7K98 - chains B and E of the 6 polymer chains in the assembly; structure by X-ray diffraction, 2.19 A resolution.

Chain B (and E):
Molecule: Phenylalanine--tRNA ligase beta subunit
Source organism: Mycobacterium tuberculosis (strain ATCC 25618 / H37Rv)
Notes: EC 6.1.1.20; chain E of this document is another copy of the same molecule, construct and numbering; everything in this record applies to it too
UniProtKB: P9WFU1 (SYFB_MYCTU); residues 1-831 here = UniProt positions 1-831
Amino-acid sequence (840 residues; each row starts with the number of its first residue; numbers below 1 keep their minus sign (Glu-8 is residue -8)):
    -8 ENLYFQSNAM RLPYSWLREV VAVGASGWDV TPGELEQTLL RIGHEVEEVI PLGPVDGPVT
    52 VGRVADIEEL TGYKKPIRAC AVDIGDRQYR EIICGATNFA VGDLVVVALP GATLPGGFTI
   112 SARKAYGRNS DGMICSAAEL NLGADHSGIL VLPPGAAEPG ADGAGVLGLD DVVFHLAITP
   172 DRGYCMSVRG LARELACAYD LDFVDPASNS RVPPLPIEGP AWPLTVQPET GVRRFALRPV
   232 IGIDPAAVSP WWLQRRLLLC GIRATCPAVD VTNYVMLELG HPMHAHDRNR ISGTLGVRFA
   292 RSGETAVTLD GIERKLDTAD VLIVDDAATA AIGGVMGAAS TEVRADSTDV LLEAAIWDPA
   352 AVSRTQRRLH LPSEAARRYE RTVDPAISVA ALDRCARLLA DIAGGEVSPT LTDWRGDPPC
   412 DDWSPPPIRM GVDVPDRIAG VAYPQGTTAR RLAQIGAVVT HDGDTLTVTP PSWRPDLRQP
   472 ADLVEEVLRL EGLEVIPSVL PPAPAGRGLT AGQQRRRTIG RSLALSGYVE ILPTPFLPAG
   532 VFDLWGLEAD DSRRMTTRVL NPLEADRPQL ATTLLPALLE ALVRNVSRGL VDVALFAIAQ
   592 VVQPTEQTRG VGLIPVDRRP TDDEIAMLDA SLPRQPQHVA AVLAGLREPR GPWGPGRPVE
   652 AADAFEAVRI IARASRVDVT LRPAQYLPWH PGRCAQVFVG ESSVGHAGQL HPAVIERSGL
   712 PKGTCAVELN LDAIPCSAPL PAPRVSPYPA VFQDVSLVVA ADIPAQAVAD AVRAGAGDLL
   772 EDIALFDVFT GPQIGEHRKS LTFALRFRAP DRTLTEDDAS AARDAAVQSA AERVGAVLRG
Unresolved in the structure: -8 to -3 (chain E: -8 to -5)
Sequence notes: expression tag (-8 to 0)
Bound ions: Mg2+ site 1: Glu476 (shared with 1 residue of chain A); Mg2+ site 2: Glu807 (shared with 1 residue of chain F)
Curated features (UniProtKB/Swiss-Prot):
  - binding site (Mg(2+)): Asp467, Asp473, Glu476, Glu477
Reported in the primary citation:
  - binding site for tRNA(Phe): Ser578, Arg579, Pro738, Ala741, Phe743, Asp745, Ser747, Asp778, Phe780, Thr793, Thr804, Leu805, Glu807, Arg830
  - Mg2+ coordination: Glu807

How chain B and chain E interact:
Residue-residue contacts (21):
  Leu491(B) with Ala496(E), hydrophobic
  Ala494(B) with Ala494(E)
  Ala496(B) with Leu491(E), hydrophobic
  Arg512(B) with Arg512(E)
  Ser513(B) with Leu516(E)
  Leu516(B) with Ser513(E); Leu516(E), hydrophobic
  Arg579(B) with Pro738(E), hydrogen bond (side chain-backbone); Arg799(E), hydrogen bond (backbone-side chain)
  Arg641(B) with Phe777(E); Ala795(E)
  Gly642(B) with Leu776(E); Phe777(E)
  Pro643(B) with Leu776(E)
  Pro738(B) with Arg579(E), hydrogen bond (backbone-side chain)
  Leu776(B) with Gly642(E); Pro643(E)
  Phe777(B) with Arg641(E); Gly642(E)
  Ala795(B) with Arg641(E)
  Arg799(B) with Arg579(E), hydrogen bond (side chain-backbone)
Interface residues without a listed pair, chain B (20 interface residues in all): Pro493, Gly580, Phe743, Asp745, Val779
Interface residues without a listed pair, chain E (20 interface residues in all): Pro493, Gly580, Phe743, Asp745, Val779

Summary:
Chain B and chain E each contribute 20 residues to their interface, with 4 hydrogen bonds. Polar pairs include
Arg579(B)-Pro738(E) and Arg579(B)-Arg799(E). UniProt lists 4 Mg2+-binding residues on chain B. From the paper:
a binding site for tRNA(Phe) at Ser578(B), Arg579(B) and Pro738(B) among others; Mg2+ coordination by
Glu807(B).
Chain B and chain E are both Phenylalanine--tRNA ligase beta subunit (Mycobacterium tuberculosis (strain ATCC
25618 / H37Rv)); the structure, Preaminoacylation complex of M. tuberculosis PheRS with cognate precursor tRNA
and 5'-O-(N-phenylalanyl)sulfamoyl-adenosine (F-AMS), was determined by X-ray diffraction, deposited together
with 7K9M, 7KA0 and 7KAB.
